7S3N - chains A and L of the 3 polymer chains in the assembly; structure by X-ray diffraction, 1.90 A resolution.

[Chain A]
Protein: Spike glycoprotein
Notes: fragment: stem helix peptide
Reference sequence: P0DTC2 (SPIKE_SARS2); numbering as in UniProt (aligned over 1146-1164)
Chain sequence (19 residues; row label = number of the first residue in the row):
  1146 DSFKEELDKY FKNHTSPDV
Unresolved in the structure: 1146, 1157-1164
Swiss-Prot annotation at these positions:
  - region: Asp1163, Val1164 (Heptad repeat 2)
  - glycosylation: Asn1158 (N-linked (GlcNAc...) (complex) asparagine)

[Chain L]
Protein: Fab22 Light Chain
Organism: Mus musculus
Chain sequence (216 residues; numbered 3 to 219; 1 number in that range is skipped by the numbering (no residue carries it; nothing is unmodelled there); the number before each row is that of its first residue):
     3 DVVLTQTPLS LPVNIGDQAS ISCKSTKSLL NR
    36 DGFTFLDWYL QKPGQSPQLL IYLVSNRFSG VPDRFSGSGS GTDFTLKISR VEAEDLGVYY
    96 CFQSNYLFTF GSGTKLEIKR TVAAPSVFIF PPSDEQLKSG TASVVCLLNN FYPREAKVQW
   156 KVDNALQSGN SQESVTEQDS KDSTYSLSST LTLSKADYEK HKVYACEVTQ GTTSVTKSFN
   216 RGEC
Unresolved in the structure: 36-37, 219
Cystine bridges: Cys25-Cys96, Cys141-Cys201

[Interface between chain A and chain L]
Pairs across the interface - 8 pairs, chain A then chain L:
  Phe1148(A) with Leu102(L)
  Lys1149(A) with Asn33(L), hydrogen bond; Asn100(L)
  Leu1152(A) with Asn100(L); Tyr101(L); Phe103(L), hydrophobic
  Asp1153(A) with Asn33(L)
  Phe1156(A) with Phe103(L), hydrophobic
Interface residues without a listed pair, chain L (6 interface residues in all): Leu32

[Summary]
5 residues of chain A and 6 residues of chain L are in contact, with 1 hydrogen bond. The hydrogen-bonded pair
is Lys1149(A)-Asn33(L).
Chain A is Spike glycoprotein and chain L is Fab22 Light Chain (Mus musculus); the structure, SARS-CoV-2 S
stem helix peptide bound to Fab22, was determined by X-ray diffraction, deposited together with 7S3M.
